Entry 1UCY (X-ray diffraction, 2.20 A resolution); this record covers chains H and F of the 4 polymer chains in the assembly.

# Chain H
Molecule: Thrombin
Source organism: Bos taurus
Notes: EC 3.4.21.5
UniProtKB: P00735 (THRB_BOVIN); the construct lacks a stretch of the UniProt sequence, so the offset changes along the chain: 16-36 = UniProt 367-387; 37-60 = UniProt 389-412; 61-77 = UniProt 422-438; 78-97 = UniProt 440-459; 2 more segments
Sequence (150 residues; each row starts with the number of its first residue; a row labelled like 60A-60I holds insertion residues (60A, then the next letters in order)):
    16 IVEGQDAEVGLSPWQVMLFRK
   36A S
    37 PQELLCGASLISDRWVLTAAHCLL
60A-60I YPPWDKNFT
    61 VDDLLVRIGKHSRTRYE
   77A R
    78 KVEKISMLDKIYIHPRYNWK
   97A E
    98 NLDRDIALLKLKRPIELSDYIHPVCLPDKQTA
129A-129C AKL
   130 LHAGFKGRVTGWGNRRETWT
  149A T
Cystine bridges: Cys-42/Cys-58

# Chain F
Molecule: Fibrinopeptide A-alpha
UniProtKB: P12803 (FIBA_MACFU); residue numbers follow UniProt; this construct covers 6-16
Sequence (13 residues; each row starts with the number of its first residue; note: 1 number in that range is skipped by the numbering (no residue carries it; nothing is unmodelled there)):
     6 XDFLAEGGGVR
    18 PR
Construct notes: conflict ACE_6 (Gly in P12803), Arg-16 (Arg in P12803)
Modified / non-standard residues: ACE (acetyl group) at position 6; Arg-16 (c-(3-oxopropyl)arginine; OPR)
Covalently attached groups: covalent link Arg-16/Pro-18

# How chain H and chain F interact
Residue-residue contacts (15):
  Leu-40(H) / Pro-18(F)
  Leu-41(H) / Pro-18(F)
  His-57(H) / Val-15(F)
  His-57(H) / Arg-16(F)
  Tyr-60A(H) / Phe-8(F)
  Tyr-60A(H) / Val-15(F)
  Pro-60C(H) / Leu-9(F)  hydrophobic
  Trp-60D(H) / Val-15(F)  hydrophobic
  Trp-60D(H) / Arg-19(F)
  Trp-96(H) / Phe-8(F)
  Lys-97(H) / Asp-7(F)
  Lys-97(H) / Phe-8(F)  hydrogen bond (backbone-backbone)
  Glu-97A(H) / Phe-8(F)  hydrogen bond (backbone-backbone)
  Asn-98(H) / Phe-8(F)
  Leu-99(H) / Val-15(F)  hydrophobic
Also at the interface, not in a pair above, chain H (12 interface residues in all): Cys-42

# Summary
12 residues of chain H face 7 of chain F across their interface, with 2 hydrogen bonds. The backbones
hydrogen-bond at Glu-97A(H)/Phe-8(F) and Lys-97(H)/Phe-8(F).
Here chain H is Thrombin (Bos taurus) and chain F is Fibrinopeptide A-alpha. Entry 1UCY (Thrombin complexed
with fibrinopeptide A alpha (residues 7-19). three complexes, one with epsilon-thrombin and two with ...) was
determined by X-ray diffraction.
